Entry 4CH8 (X-ray diffraction, 1.75 A resolution); this record covers chains A and B of the 3 polymer chains in the assembly.

== Chain A ==
Molecule: Thrombin, light chain
Source organism: Homo sapiens
Notes: EC 3.4.21.5
UniProt: P00734 (THRB_HUMAN); residues 285-320 here correspond to UniProt positions 328-363 (UniProt number = residue number + 43)
Chain sequence (36 residues; numbered 285 to 320; the number before each row is that of its first residue):
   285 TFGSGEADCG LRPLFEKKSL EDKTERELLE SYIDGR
Disordered / not traced: 285-291, 318-320
UniProt features mapped onto this chain:
  - site: Arg-320 (Cleavage)

== Chain B ==
Molecule: Thrombin, heavy chain
Source organism: Homo sapiens
Notes: EC 3.4.21.5; fragment: heavy chain
UniProt: P00734 (THRB_HUMAN); residues 321-579 here correspond to UniProt positions 364-622 (UniProt number = residue number + 43)
Chain sequence (259 residues; each row starts with the number of its first residue):
   321 IVEGSDAEIG MSPWQVMLFR KSPQELLCGA SLISDRWVLT AAHCLLYPPW DKNFTENDLL
   381 VRIGKHSRTR YERNIEKISM LEKIYIHPRY NWRENLDRDI ALMKLKKPVA FSDYIHPVCL
   441 PDRETAASLL QAGYKGRVTG WGNLKETWTA NVGKGQPSVL QVVNLPIVER PVCKDSTRIR
   501 ITDNMFCAGY KPDEGKRGDA CEGDSGGPFV MKSPFNNRWY QMGIVSWGEG CDRDGKYGFY
   561 THVFRLKKWI QKVIDQFGE
Disordered / not traced: 467-474, 578-579
UniProt features mapped onto this chain:
  - region: Ala-508 to Val-530 (High affinity receptor-binding region which is also known as the TP508 peptide)
  - active site (Charge relay system): His-363, Asp-419, Ser-525
  - glycosylation: Asn-373 (N-linked (GlcNAc...) (complex) asparagine)
Cystine bridges: Cys-348/Cys-364, Cys-493/Cys-507, Cys-521/Cys-551
Glycans and other covalent adducts: compound 0G6 linked to Ser-525
Metal / ion sites: Na+: Arg-553, Lys-556
Small-molecule neighbours: 0G6 (D-phenylalanyl-N-[(2S,3S)-6-{[amino(iminio)methyl]amino}-1-chloro-2-hydroxyhexan-3-yl]-L-prolinamide): His-363, Tyr-367, Glu-414, Asn-415, Leu-416, Ile-499, Asp-519, Ala-520, Cys-521, Glu-522, Gly-523, Asp-524, Val-545, Ser-546, Trp-547, Gly-548, Glu-549, Gly-550, Cys-551, Gly-558

== How chain A and chain B interact ==
Disulfides between the chains: Cys-293(A)/Cys-439(B)
Residue-residue contacts (54; chain A residue first):
  Asp-292(A) / His-436(B)  salt bridge
  Asp-292(A) / Pro-437(B)
  Asp-292(A) / Arg-538(B)
  Cys-293(A) / Pro-437(B)
  Cys-293(A) / Val-438(B)
  Cys-293(A) / Cys-439(B)  disulfide
  Cys-293(A) / Arg-538(B)  hydrogen bond (backbone-side chain)
  Gly-294(A) / Pro-437(B)  hydrogen bond (backbone-backbone)
  Gly-294(A) / Cys-439(B)
  Gly-294(A) / Arg-538(B)
  Gly-294(A) / Trp-539(B)  hydrogen bond (backbone-backbone)
  Leu-295(A) / His-436(B)  hydrogen bond (backbone-side chain)
  Leu-295(A) / Asn-537(B)
  Leu-295(A) / Arg-538(B)
  Arg-296(A) / Gly-330(B)
  Arg-296(A) / Met-331(B)  hydrogen bond (side chain-backbone)
  Arg-296(A) / Pro-333(B)
  Arg-296(A) / Trp-334(B)
  Arg-296(A) / Arg-457(B)
  Arg-296(A) / Trp-539(B)
  Pro-297(A) / Ser-432(B)
  Pro-297(A) / Asp-433(B)
  Leu-298(A) / Asp-433(B)
  Phe-299(A) / Glu-328(B)
  Phe-299(A) / Ile-329(B)
  Phe-299(A) / Gly-330(B)
  Phe-299(A) / Met-331(B)
  Glu-300(A) / Lys-532(B)  salt bridge
  Glu-300(A) / Asn-537(B)
  Glu-300(A) / Trp-539(B)  hydrogen bond
  Asp-306(A) / Glu-328(B)
  Asp-306(A) / Met-331(B)
  Asp-306(A) / Arg-457(B)  salt bridge
  Asp-306(A) / Trp-539(B)
  Lys-307(A) / Glu-328(B)  hydrogen bond (backbone-side chain)
  Thr-308(A) / Arg-457(B)  hydrogen bond
  Thr-308(A) / Asn-484(B)  hydrogen bond
  Glu-309(A) / Arg-457(B)
  Glu-309(A) / Lys-532(B)  salt bridge
  Glu-311(A) / Lys-455(B)  salt bridge
  Glu-311(A) / Asn-484(B)  hydrogen bond
  Glu-311(A) / Tyr-510(B)  hydrogen bond
  Glu-311(A) / Lys-516(B)  salt bridge
  Leu-312(A) / Lys-455(B)
  Leu-312(A) / Gly-456(B)
  Leu-312(A) / Asn-484(B)
  Leu-312(A) / Trp-539(B)  hydrophobic
  Ser-315(A) / Tyr-454(B)
  Ser-315(A) / Lys-455(B)  hydrogen bond (side chain-backbone)
  Tyr-316(A) / Leu-449(B)  hydrophobic
  Tyr-316(A) / Tyr-454(B)
  Tyr-316(A) / Met-531(B)
  Tyr-316(A) / Lys-532(B)  hydrogen bond (side chain-backbone)
  Tyr-316(A) / Pro-534(B)
Interface residues without a listed pair, chain B (31 interface residues in all): Phe-431, Tyr-434, Gly-453, Ser-533, Asn-536

== Overview ==
The interface between chain A and chain B involves 17 residues on one side and 31 on the other, with 1
disulfide bond, 13 hydrogen bonds and 6 salt bridges. Among the polar pairs are Asp-292(A)/His-436(B),
Glu-300(A)/Lys-532(B) and Asp-306(A)/Arg-457(B).
Here chain A is Thrombin, light chain and chain B is Thrombin, heavy chain, both from Homo sapiens. Entry 4CH8
(High-salt crystal structure of a thrombin-GpIbalpha peptide complex) was determined by X-ray diffraction,
deposited together with 4CH2.
